Entry 9MR7 (electron microscopy, 3.56 A resolution); this record covers chains A and F of the 12 polymer chains in the assembly.

[Chain A]
Molecule: Pertussis toxin subunit 1
Organism: Bordetella pertussis
Notes: EC 2.4.2.-
UniProtKB: P04977 (TOX1_BORPE); residues 1-235 here correspond to UniProt positions 35-269 (UniProt number = residue number + 34)
Chain sequence (235 residues; numbered 1 to 235; the number before each row is that of its first residue):
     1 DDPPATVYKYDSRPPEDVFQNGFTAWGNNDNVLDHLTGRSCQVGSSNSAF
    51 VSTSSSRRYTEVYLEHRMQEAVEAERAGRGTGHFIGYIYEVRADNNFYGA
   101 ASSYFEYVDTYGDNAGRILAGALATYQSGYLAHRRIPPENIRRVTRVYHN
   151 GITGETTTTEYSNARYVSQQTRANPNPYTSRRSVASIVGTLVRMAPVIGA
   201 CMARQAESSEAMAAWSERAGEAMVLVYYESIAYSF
Disordered / not traced: 1, 208-221
Differences from the reference sequence: conflict Lys9 (Arg43 in P04977), Gly129 (Glu163 in P04977)
Disulfides: Cys41-Cys201
Swiss-Prot annotation at these positions:
  - active site: His35
  - binding site (NAD(+)): Trp26

[Chain F]
Molecule: Pertussis toxin subunit 5
Organism: Bordetella pertussis
UniProtKB: P04981 (TOX5_BORPE); residues 1-99 here correspond to UniProt positions 35-133 (UniProt number = residue number + 34)
Chain sequence (99 residues; numbered 1 to 99; the number before each row is that of its first residue):
     1 GLPTHLYKNFTVQELALKLKGKNQEFCLTAFMSGRSLVRACLSDAGHEHD
    51 TWFDTMLGFAISAYALKSRIALTVEDSPYPGTPGDLLELQICPLNGYCE
Disordered / not traced: 1
Disulfides: Cys27-Cys41, Cys92-Cys98

[How chain A and chain F interact]
Contacting residue pairs - 14 pairs, chain A then chain F:
  Glu70(A) with Asn95(F)
  Arg76(A) with Glu99(F), salt bridge
  Ala77(A) with Tyr97(F); Cys98(F)
  Arg79(A) with Tyr97(F)
  Arg193(A) with Asn95(F), hydrogen bond
  Met194(A) with Leu66(F), hydrophobic; Leu94(F), hydrophobic; Asn95(F), hydrogen bond (backbone-side chain)
  Ala195(A) with Leu94(F), hydrophobic
  Val224(A) with Asn95(F)
  Val226(A) with Ala65(F); Leu66(F)
  Ile231(A) with Leu66(F), hydrophobic
Also at the interface, not in a pair above, chain A (13 interface residues in all): Glu73, Leu225, Phe235
Also at the interface, not in a pair above, chain F (13 interface residues in all): Gly58, Ile61, Ser62, Lys67, Pro93, Gly96

[In short]
Chain A and chain F each contribute 13 residues to their interface, with 2 hydrogen bonds and 1 salt bridge.
Polar pairs include Arg76(A)-Glu99(F), Arg193(A)-Asn95(F) and Met194(A)-Asn95(F). From UniProt: active-site
residue His35(A) and NAD+-binding residue Trp26(A) on chain A.
Here chain A is Pertussis toxin subunit 1 and chain F is Pertussis toxin subunit 5, both from Bordetella
pertussis. Entry 9MR7 (Genetiocally detoxified pertussis toxin in complex with hu1B7 Fab and hu11E6 Fab) was
determined by electron microscopy.
